PDB entry 7Q4W | electron microscopy, 3.78 A resolution | chains A and B of the 6 polymer chains in the assembly

Chain A:
Molecule: Iron hydrogenase HydA1
From: Acetobacterium woodii DSM 1030
Notes: EC 1.12.7.2
Reference sequence: H6LFG3 (H6LFG3_ACEWD); residues 1-583 here = UniProt positions 1-583
Chain sequence (583 residues; row label = number of the first residue in the row):
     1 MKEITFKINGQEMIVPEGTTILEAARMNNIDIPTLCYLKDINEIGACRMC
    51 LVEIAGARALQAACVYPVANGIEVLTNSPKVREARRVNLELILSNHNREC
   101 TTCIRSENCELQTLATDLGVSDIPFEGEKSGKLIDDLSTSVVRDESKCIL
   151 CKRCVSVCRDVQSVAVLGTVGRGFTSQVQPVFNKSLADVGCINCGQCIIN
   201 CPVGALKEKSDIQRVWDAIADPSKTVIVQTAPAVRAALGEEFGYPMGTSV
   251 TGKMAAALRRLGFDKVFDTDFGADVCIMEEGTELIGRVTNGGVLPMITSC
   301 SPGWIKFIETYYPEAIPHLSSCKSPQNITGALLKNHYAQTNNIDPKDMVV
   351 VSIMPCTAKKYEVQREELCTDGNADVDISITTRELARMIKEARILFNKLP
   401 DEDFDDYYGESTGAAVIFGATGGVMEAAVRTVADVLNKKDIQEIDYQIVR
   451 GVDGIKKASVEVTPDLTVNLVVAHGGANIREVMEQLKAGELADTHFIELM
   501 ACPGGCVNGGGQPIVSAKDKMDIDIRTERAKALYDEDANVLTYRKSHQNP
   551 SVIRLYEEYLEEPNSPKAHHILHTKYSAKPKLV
Bound ions: 2Fe-2S cluster Fe: Cys36, Cys47, Cys50, Cys64; 4Fe-4S cluster Fe site 1: His96, Cys100, Cys103, Cys109; 4Fe-4S cluster Fe site 2: Cys148, Cys151, Cys154, Cys201; 4Fe-4S cluster Fe site 3: Cys158, Cys191, Cys194, Cys197; 4Fe-4S cluster Fe site 4: Cys356, Met500, Cys502, Cys506
Ligand contacts:
  - 2Fe-2S cluster (FES): Pro33, Thr34, Leu35, Cys36, Tyr37, Gly45, Cys47, Arg48, Cys50, Ala62, Ala63, Cys64
  - 4Fe-4S cluster (SF4), molecule 1: His96, Asn97, Glu99, Cys100, Cys103, Arg105, Ser106, Cys109, Leu111, Gln112, Lys147, Val203
  - 4Fe-4S cluster (SF4), molecule 2: Cys148, Ile149, Leu150, Cys151, Lys152, Arg153, Cys154, Val178, Cys201, Pro202, Val203, Ala205, Leu206
  - 4Fe-4S cluster (SF4), molecule 3: Cys158, Gln162, Val164, Val166, Leu167, Cys191, Ile192, Asn193, Cys194, Gly195, Cys197
  - 4Fe-4S cluster (SF4), molecule 4: Ser301, Cys356, Met500, Ala501, Cys502, Gly505, Cys506, Gly509

Chain B:
Molecule: Iron hydrogenase HydB
From: Acetobacterium woodii DSM 1030
Notes: EC 1.12.7.2
Reference sequence: H6LFG4 (H6LFG4_ACEWD); residue numbers follow UniProt; this construct covers 130-599
Chain sequence (470 residues; row label = number of the first residue in the row):
   130 NIDEYIGFDGYLALEKVLLTMSPVDVINEVKASGLRGRGGGGFPTGLKWQ
   180 FAHDAVSEDGIKYVACNADEGDPGAFMDRSVLEGDPHAVIEAMAIAGYAV
   230 GASKGYVYVRAEYPIAVNRLQIAIDQAKEYGILGENIFETDFSFDLEIRL
   280 GAGAFVCGEETALMNSIEGKRGEPRPRPPFPANKGLFGKPTVLNNVETYA
   330 NIPKIILNGAEWFASVGTEKSKGTKVFALGGKINNTGLLEIPMGTTLREI
   380 IYEIGGGIPNGKAFKAAQTGGPSGGCLPESLLDTEIDYDNLIAAGSMMGS
   430 GGLIVMDEDNCMVDVARFFLDFTQDESCGKCPPCRIGTKRMLEILERICD
   480 GKGVEGDIERLEELAVGIKSSALCGLGQTAPNPVLSTIRFFRDEYEAHIR
   530 DKKCPAGVCKHLLDFKINADTCKGCGICAKKCPADAISGEKKKPYNIDTS
   580 KCIKCGACIEACPFGSISKA
Bound ions: Zn2+: Cys440, His527, Cys533, Cys538; 4Fe-4S cluster Fe site 1: Cys457, Cys460, Cys463, Cys503; 4Fe-4S cluster Fe site 2: Cys551, Cys554, Cys557, Cys591; 4Fe-4S cluster Fe site 3: Cys561, Cys581, Cys584, Cys587
Ligand contacts:
  - FMN (flavin mononucleotide): Gly166, Arg167, Gly168, Gly169, Gly170, Gly171, Phe172, Asn196, Asp198, Glu199, Gly200, Phe284, Val285, Gly287, Glu288, Glu289, Asn324, Ser429, Gly504, Leu505
  - 4Fe-4S cluster (SF4), molecule 1: Val285, Glu302, Pro303, Ser456, Cys457, Gly458, Lys459, Cys460, Cys463, Arg464, Leu502, Cys503, Gly504, Gly506
  - 4Fe-4S cluster (SF4), molecule 2: Phe544, Lys560, Cys561, Pro562, Ala563, Ala565, Ile566, Cys581, Ile582, Lys583, Cys584, Gly585, Ala586, Cys587
  - 4Fe-4S cluster (SF4), molecule 3: Ile546, Cys551, Lys552, Gly553, Cys554, Gly555, Ile556, Cys557, Tyr574, Ala590, Cys591, Pro592, Phe593, Ile596

Interface between chain A and chain B:
Pairs across the interface (31):
  Ile44(A) - Pro305(B)
  Gly45(A) - Leu502(B)
  Arg48(A) - Ser500(B)  hydrogen bond (side chain-backbone)
  Arg48(A) - Ala501(B)
  Arg48(A) - Leu502(B)
  Leu60(A) - Ser499(B)
  Tyr66(A) - Pro307(B)  hydrophobic
  Pro67(A) - Pro307(B)
  Val87(A) - Gly496(B)
  Leu91(A) - Pro461(B)
  Leu91(A) - Pro462(B)  hydrophobic
  Leu91(A) - Ile465(B)  hydrophobic
  Leu91(A) - Arg469(B)
  Asn95(A) - Ile465(B)
  Pro124(A) - Arg489(B)  hydrogen bond (backbone-side chain)
  Phe125(A) - Leu493(B)  hydrophobic
  Glu126(A) - Arg469(B)  hydrogen bond (backbone-side chain)
  Gly127(A) - Arg469(B)
  Glu128(A) - Lys468(B)
  Glu128(A) - Arg469(B)
  Leu150(A) - Arg464(B)
  Thr169(A) - Arg300(B)
  Arg172(A) - Asp454(B)  salt bridge
  Arg172(A) - Glu455(B)  salt bridge
  Arg172(A) - Ser456(B)
  Gly173(A) - Ser456(B)
  Gly173(A) - Arg464(B)
  Phe174(A) - Ile465(B)  hydrophobic
  Phe174(A) - Lys468(B)
  Phe174(A) - Arg469(B)
  Ser176(A) - Arg464(B)
Interface residues without a listed pair, chain A (26 interface residues in all): Ala46, Cys47, Ala59, Ile92, Ser94, Ile149
Interface residues without a listed pair, chain B (26 interface residues in all): Gln453, Gly458, Lys459, Gly466, Glu492, Ile497, Gln507

In short:
The chain A/chain B interface involves 26 residues from each chain, with 3 hydrogen bonds and 2 salt bridges.
Among the polar pairs are Arg172(A)-Asp454(B), Arg172(A)-Glu455(B) and Arg48(A)-Ser500(B). Bound to chain A: 4
copies of 4Fe-4S cluster and 2Fe-2S cluster.
Here chain A is Iron hydrogenase HydA1 and chain B is Iron hydrogenase HydB, both from Acetobacterium woodii
DSM 1030. Entry 7Q4W (CryoEM structure of electron bifurcating Fe-Fe hydrogenase HydABC complex A. woodii in
the oxidised state) was determined by electron microscopy together with 7Q4V, 8A5E, 8A6T and 8BEW from the
same study.
